3BI9 - chain X; structure by X-ray diffraction, 2.95 A resolution.

[Chain X]
Molecule: T-cell immunoglobulin and mucin domain-containing protein 4
Organism: Mus musculus
Notes: fragment: n-terminal cys-rich domain
Reference sequence: Q6U7R4 (TIMD4_MOUSE); residues 2-112 here correspond to UniProt positions 24-134 (UniProt number = residue number + 22)
Chain sequence (116 residues; row label = number of the first residue in the row):
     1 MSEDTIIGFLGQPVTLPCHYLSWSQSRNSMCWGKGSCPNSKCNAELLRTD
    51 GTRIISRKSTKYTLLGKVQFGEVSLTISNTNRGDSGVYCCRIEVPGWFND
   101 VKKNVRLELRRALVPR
Disordered / not traced: 115-116
Sequence notes: initiating methionine (1); expression tag (113-116)
Cystine bridges: Cys-18/Cys-90, Cys-31/Cys-42, Cys-37/Cys-89

[In short]
Chain X is T-cell immunoglobulin and mucin domain-containing protein 4 (Mus musculus); the structure, Tim-4,
was determined by X-ray diffraction, deposited together with 3BIA and 3BIB.
